Entry 7YAE (electron microscopy, 3.37 A resolution); this record covers chains A and E of the 6 polymer chains in the assembly.

[Chain A]
Molecule: Guanine nucleotide-binding protein G(i) subunit alpha-1
Organism: Homo sapiens
Reference sequence: P63096 (GNAI1_HUMAN); residue numbers follow UniProt; this construct covers 1-354
Chain sequence (354 residues; row label = number of the first residue in the row):
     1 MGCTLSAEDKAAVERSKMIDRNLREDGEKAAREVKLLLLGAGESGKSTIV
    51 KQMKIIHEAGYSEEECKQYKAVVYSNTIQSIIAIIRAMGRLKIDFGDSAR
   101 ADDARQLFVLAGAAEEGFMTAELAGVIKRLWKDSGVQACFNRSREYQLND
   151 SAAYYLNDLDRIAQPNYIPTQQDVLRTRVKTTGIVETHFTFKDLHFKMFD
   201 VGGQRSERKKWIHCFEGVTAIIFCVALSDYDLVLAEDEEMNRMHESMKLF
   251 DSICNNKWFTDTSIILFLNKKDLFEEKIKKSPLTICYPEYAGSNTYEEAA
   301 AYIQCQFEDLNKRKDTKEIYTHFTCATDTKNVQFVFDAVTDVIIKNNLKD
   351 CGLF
Disordered / not traced: 1, 56-182
Swiss-Prot annotation at these positions:
  - region: Lys35 to Thr48 (G1 motif), Asp173 to Thr181 (G2 motif), Phe196 to Arg205 (G3 motif), Ile265 to Asp272 (G4 motif), Thr324 to Thr329 (G5 motif)
  - binding site (GTP): Glu43 to Thr48, Ser151, Leu175 to Thr181, Asp200 to Gln204, Asn269 to Asp272, Ala326
  - binding site (Mg(2+)): Ser47, Thr181
  - modified residue: Arg178 (ADP-ribosylarginine), Gln204 (Deamidated glutamine), Cys351 (ADP-ribosylcysteine)
  - lipidation: Gly2 (N-myristoyl glycine), Cys3 (S-palmitoyl cysteine)
  - natural variant: Gly40 (G40C: In NEDHISB; G40R: In NEDHISB), Gly45 (G45D: In NEDHISB), Thr48 (T48I: In NEDHISB; T48K: In NEDHISB), Gln52 (Q52P: In NEDHISB), Ser75 (deletion: In NEDHISB; uncertain significance), Gln172 (deletion: In NEDHISB), Asp173 (D173V: In NEDHISB), Glu186 to Phe189 (deletion: In NEDHISB; uncertain significance), Cys224 (C224Y: In NEDHISB), Lys270 (K270N: In NEDHISB; K270R: In NEDHISB), Asp272 (D272G: In NEDHISB), Ala326 (A326P: In NEDHISB), 1 further natural variant entry in UniProt
  - mutagenesis: Gly42 (G42R: Abolishes switch to an activated conformation and dissociation from beta and gamma subunits upon GTP binding. Abolishes interaction with RGS family members), Glu116 (E116L: Enhances interaction (inactive GDP-bound) with RGS14), Gln147 (Q147L: Enhances interaction (inactive GDP-bound) with RGS14), Glu245 (E245L: Enhances interaction (inactive GDP-bound) with RGS14)

[Chain E]
Molecule: Somatostatin receptor type 2
Organism: Homo sapiens
Reference sequence: P30874 (SSR2_HUMAN); residues 1-369 here = UniProt positions 1-369
Chain sequence (377 residues; numbered -7 to 369; the number before each row is that of its first residue; numbers below 1 keep their minus sign (Asp-7 is residue -7)):
    -7 DYKDDDDAMDMADEPLNGSHTWLSIPFDLNGSVVSTNTSNQTEPYYDLTS
    43 NAVLTFIYFVVCIIGLCGNTLVIYVILRYAKMKTITNIYILNLAIADELF
    93 MLGLPFLAMQVALVHWPFGKAICRVVMTVDGINQFTSIFCLTVMSIDRYL
   143 AVVHPIKSAKWRRPRTAKMITMAVWGVSLLVILPIMIYAGLRSNQWGRSS
   193 CTINWPGESGAWYTGFIIYTFILGFLVPLTIICLCYLFIIIKVKSSGIRV
   243 GSSKRKKSEKKVTRMVSIVVAVFIFCWLPFYIFNVSSVSMAISPTPALKG
   293 MFDFVVVLTYANSCANPILYAFLSDNFKKSFQNVLCLVKVSGTDDGERSD
   343 SKQDKSRLNETTETQRTLLNGDLQTSI
Disordered / not traced: -7 to 41, 323-369
Differences from the reference sequence: expression tag (-7 to 0)
Disulfide bonds: Cys115-Cys193
What the authors report for this chain:
  - binding site for Dpn-cys-phe-dtr-lys-thr-cys-tho: Asp122, Gln126, Tyr205, Phe208, Phe272, Asn276, Ser279, Ile284, Pro286, Phe294, Tyr302
  - mutagenesis - D122A, Q126A, F208A, F272A, I284A, K291A, Y302A: decreased signaling with Dpn-cys-phe-dtr-lys-thr-cys-tho
  - mutagenesis - V103N: unchanged signaling with Dpn-cys-phe-dtr-lys-thr-cys-tho
  - mutagenesis - N276A, F294A: abolished signaling with Dpn-cys-phe-dtr-lys-thr-cys-tho
  - mutagenesis - N276A, I284A, K291A, F294A: decreased co-localization with Dpn-cys-phe-dtr-lys-thr-cys-tho
  - specificity-determining residues: Val103

[Interface between chain A and chain E]
Residue-residue contacts (27):
  Glu28(A) - Arg155(E)  salt bridge
  Arg32(A) - Lys152(E)
  Asp193(A) - Ile148(E)
  Glu308(A) - Ser245(E)  hydrogen bond
  Tyr320(A) - Val242(E)  hydrophobic
  Phe334(A) - Val242(E)  hydrophobic
  Phe336(A) - Ile148(E)  hydrophobic
  Asp337(A) - Arg241(E)  salt bridge
  Thr340(A) - Ile148(E)
  Asp341(A) - Ser238(E)
  Asp341(A) - Arg247(E)  salt bridge
  Ile343(A) - Pro147(E)  hydrophobic
  Ile344(A) - Val144(E)
  Ile344(A) - Pro147(E)  hydrophobic
  Lys345(A) - Arg247(E)
  Asn347(A) - Ala143(E)  hydrogen bond (side chain-backbone)
  Leu348(A) - Val144(E)  hydrophobic
  Leu348(A) - Val235(E)  hydrophobic
  Asp350(A) - Thr76(E)
  Asp350(A) - Ser316(E)
  Asp350(A) - Asp317(E)
  Cys351(A) - Arg140(E)  hydrogen bond (backbone-side chain)
  Gly352(A) - Leu315(E)
  Gly352(A) - Ser316(E)
  Leu353(A) - Arg140(E)
  Phe354(A) - Ser250(E)
  Phe354(A) - Val254(E)  hydrophobic
Interface residues without a listed pair, chain A (25 interface residues in all): Leu194, Lys314, Asp315, Ile319, Gln333
Interface residues without a listed pair, chain E (24 interface residues in all): Arg154, Ile231, Lys246, Lys253, Met257

[Summary]
25 residues of chain A and 24 residues of chain E are in contact; the contacts include 3 hydrogen bonds and 3
salt bridges. Polar pairs include Glu28(A)-Arg155(E), Asp337(A)-Arg241(E) and Asp341(A)-Arg247(E). From the
paper: a binding site for Dpn-cys-phe-dtr-lys-thr-cys-tho at Asp122(E), Gln126(E) and Tyr205(E) among others;
D122A, Q126A and F208A of chain E, among others, reduce signaling with Dpn-cys-phe-dtr-lys-thr-cys-tho; 10
substitutions were tested in all.
Chain A is Guanine nucleotide-binding protein G(i) subunit alpha-1 and chain E is Somatostatin receptor type
2, both from Homo sapiens; the structure, Octreotide-bound SSTR2-Gi complex, was determined by electron
microscopy together with 7YAC from the same study.
